Entry 7PCU (X-ray diffraction, 2.65 A resolution); this record covers chain A.

== Chain A ==
Name: YTH domain-containing family protein 1
Source organism: Homo sapiens
Notes: fragment: YTH domain (residues 361-559)
UniProt: Q9BYJ9 (YTHD1_HUMAN); numbering as in UniProt (aligned over 361-559)
Chain sequence (200 residues; each row starts with the number of its first residue):
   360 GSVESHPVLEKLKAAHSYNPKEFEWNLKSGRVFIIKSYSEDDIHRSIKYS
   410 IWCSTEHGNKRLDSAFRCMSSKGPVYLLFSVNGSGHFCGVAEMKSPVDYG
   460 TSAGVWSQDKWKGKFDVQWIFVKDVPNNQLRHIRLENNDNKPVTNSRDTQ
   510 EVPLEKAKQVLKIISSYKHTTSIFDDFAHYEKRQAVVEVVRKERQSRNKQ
Disordered / not traced: 360-362, 459-470, 559
Covalently attached groups: N-phenyl-2-selanylbenzamide (9JT) linked to Cys412
Construct notes: expression tag (360); engineered mutation Ala544 (Glu in Q9BYJ9), Val545 (Glu in Q9BYJ9), Val546 (Glu in Q9BYJ9)
Residues lining bound ligands: N-phenyl-2-selanylbenzamide (9JT): Asp401, Arg404, Ser405, Ile410, Trp411, Lys471, Gly472, Lys473
What the authors report for this chain:
  - binding site for N-phenyl-2-selanylbenzamide: Asp401, Arg404, Ser405, Tyr408, Ile410, Trp411, Cys412, Lys471, Gly472, Lys473
  - conformationally variable residues (order/disorder transition): Thr460 to Lys469

== Summary ==
N-phenyl-2-selanylbenzamide is covalently linked to Cys412. The paper reports a binding site for
N-phenyl-2-selanylbenzamide at Asp401, Arg404 and Ser405 among others; conformational variability at Thr460.
Chain A is YTH domain-containing family protein 1 (Homo sapiens); the structure, Crystal structure of YTHDF1
YTH domain in complex with ebselen, was determined by X-ray diffraction (same publication as 7QKN and 7QL7).
